6YCY - chains A and B of the 3 polymer chains in the assembly; structure by X-ray diffraction, 2.55 A resolution.

Chain A:
Protein: Myosin-A
Source organism: Plasmodium falciparum (isolate 3D7)
UniProtKB: Q8IDR3 (MYOA_PLAF7); numbering as in UniProt (aligned over 1-818)
Chain sequence (818 residues; each row starts with the number of its first residue):
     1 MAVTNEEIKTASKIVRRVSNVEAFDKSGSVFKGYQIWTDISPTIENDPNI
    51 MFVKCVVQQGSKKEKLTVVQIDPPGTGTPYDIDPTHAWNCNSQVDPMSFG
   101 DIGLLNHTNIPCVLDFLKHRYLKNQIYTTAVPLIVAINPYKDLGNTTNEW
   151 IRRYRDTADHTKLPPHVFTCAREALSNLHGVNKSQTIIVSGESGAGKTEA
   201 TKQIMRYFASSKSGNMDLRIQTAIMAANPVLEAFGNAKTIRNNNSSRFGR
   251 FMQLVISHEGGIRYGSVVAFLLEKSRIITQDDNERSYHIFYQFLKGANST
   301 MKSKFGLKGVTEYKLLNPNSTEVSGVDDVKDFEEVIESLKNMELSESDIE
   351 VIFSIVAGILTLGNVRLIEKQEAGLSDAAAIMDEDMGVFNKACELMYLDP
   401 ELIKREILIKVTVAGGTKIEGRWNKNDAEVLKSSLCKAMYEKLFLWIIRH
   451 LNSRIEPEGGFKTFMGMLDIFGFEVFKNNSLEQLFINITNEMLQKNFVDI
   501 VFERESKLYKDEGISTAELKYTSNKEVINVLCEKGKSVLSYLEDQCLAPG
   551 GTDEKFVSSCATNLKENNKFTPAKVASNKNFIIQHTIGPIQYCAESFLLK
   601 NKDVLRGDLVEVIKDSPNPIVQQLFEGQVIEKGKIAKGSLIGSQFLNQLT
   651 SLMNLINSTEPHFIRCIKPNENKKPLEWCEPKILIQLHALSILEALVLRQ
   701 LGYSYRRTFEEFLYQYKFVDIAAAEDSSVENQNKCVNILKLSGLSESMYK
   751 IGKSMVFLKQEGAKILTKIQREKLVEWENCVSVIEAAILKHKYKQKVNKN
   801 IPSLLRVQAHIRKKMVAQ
Unresolved in the structure: 1, 371-377, 632-633
Modified / non-standard residues: Ser19 (phosphoserine; SEP)
Bound ions: Mg2+: Thr198, Ser246 (together with ADP)
Small-molecule neighbours: ADP (adenosine-5'-diphosphate): Ile126, Tyr127, Asn138, Pro139, Tyr140, Lys141, Glu192, Ser193, Gly194, Ala195, Gly196, Lys197, Thr198, Glu199, Gln203, Asn242, Asn244
UniProt features mapped onto this chain:
  - region: Pro661 to Glu671 (Actin-binding)
  - binding site (ATP): Gly191 to Thr198
  - modified residue: Ser19 (Phosphoserine)
Reported in the primary citation:
  - contacts within the chain: Gln494-Ser691
  - conformationally variable residues: Trp777
  - post-translational modification sites: Ser19 (citing earlier work)
  - mutagenesis - E6R (2 fold): decreased catalytic activity on actin-activated
  - mutagenesis - R707A/E711A/Y714A, R707L/E711R/Y714A: decreased catalytic activity on actin-activated ATPase

Chain B:
Protein: Myosin A tail domain interacting protein
Source organism: Plasmodium falciparum (isolate 3D7)
UniProtKB: Q8I4W8 (Q8I4W8_PLAF7); residues -45 to 158 here correspond to UniProt positions 1-204 (UniProt number = residue number + 46)
Chain sequence (204 residues; numbered -45 to 158; the number before each row is that of its first residue; numbers below 1 keep their minus sign (Met-45 is residue -45)):
   -45 MKQECNVCYFNLPDPESTLGPYDNELNYFTWGPGFEYEPEPQRKPLSIEE
     5 SFENSEESEESVADIQQLEEKVDESDVRIYFNEKSSGGKISIDNASYNAR
    55 KLGLAPSSIDEKKIKELYGDNLTYEQYLEYLSICVHDKDNVEELIKMFAH
   105 FDNNCTGYLTKSQMKNILTTWGDALTDQEAIDALNAFSSEDNIDYKLFCE
   155 DILQ
Unresolved in the structure: -45 to 27

Interface between chain A and chain B:
Contacting residue pairs (66):
  Asp72(A) with Asn108(B), hydrogen bond
  His119(A) with Asn107(B); Asn108(B)
  Leu122(A) with Asn108(B)
  Lys794(A) with Trp125(B)
  Lys796(A) with His104(B)
  Val797(A) with Met101(B); Phe105(B), hydrophobic; Trp125(B), hydrophobic
  Asn800(A) with Lys100(B); Met101(B); His104(B)
  Ile801(A) with Met101(B)
  Ser803(A) with Glu97(B), hydrogen bond (side chain-backbone); Leu98(B), hydrogen bond (side chain-backbone); Lys100(B); Met101(B)
  Leu804(A) with Met101(B), hydrophobic; Ile121(B); Leu122(B), hydrophobic; Trp125(B)
  Leu805(A) with Ile63(B), hydrophobic; Gly126(B); Asp127(B)
  Arg806(A) with Ala59(B), hydrogen bond (side chain-backbone); Ser61(B); Asp64(B), salt bridge; His90(B); Asp93(B), salt bridge; Leu98(B)
  Val807(A) with Leu98(B); Phe102(B), hydrophobic; Leu122(B), hydrophobic; Ile156(B)
  Gln808(A) with Leu122(B), hydrogen bond (side chain-backbone); Trp125(B), hydrogen bond (side chain-backbone); Gly126(B); Asp127(B), hydrogen bond (side chain-backbone); Ala128(B)
  Ala809(A) with Ala59(B); Pro60(B)
  His810(A) with Ala59(B); Asp93(B), salt bridge; Ile156(B); Leu157(B)
  Ile811(A) with Leu122(B), hydrophobic; Leu129(B), hydrophobic; Ala137(B), hydrophobic; Phe152(B), hydrophobic
  Arg812(A) with Arg54(B); Asp127(B), hydrogen bond (side chain-backbone); Ala128(B), hydrogen bond (side chain-backbone); Leu129(B)
  Lys813(A) with Arg54(B); Gly57(B); Leu58(B); Ile156(B), hydrogen bond (side chain-backbone); Leu157(B), hydrogen bond (side chain-backbone); Gln158(B), hydrogen bond (side chain-backbone)
  Lys814(A) with Asp155(B), hydrogen bond (side chain-backbone); Ile156(B), hydrogen bond (side chain-backbone); Gln158(B), hydrogen bond (side chain-backbone)
  Met815(A) with Glu133(B)
  Val816(A) with Tyr51(B), hydrophobic; Arg54(B); Lys55(B)
Also at the interface, not in a pair above, chain A (23 interface residues in all): Lys118
Also at the interface, not in a pair above, chain B (38 interface residues in all): Ile99, Cys109, Cys153

Summary:
Chain A and chain B form an interface of 23 and 38 residues respectively; the contacts include 15 hydrogen
bonds and 3 salt bridges. Among the polar pairs are Arg806(A)-Asp64(B), Arg806(A)-Asp93(B) and
His810(A)-Asp93(B). From the paper: R707A/E711A/Y714A and R707L/E711R/Y714A of chain A reduce catalytic
activity on actin-activated ATPase; a modification site at Ser19(A).
Chain A is Myosin-A and chain B is Myosin A tail domain interacting protein, both from Plasmodium falciparum
(isolate 3D7); the structure, Plasmodium falciparum Myosin A full-length, post-rigor state, was determined by
X-ray diffraction, deposited together with 6YCX and 6YCZ.
